PDB entry 3FFD | X-ray diffraction, 2.00 A resolution | chains A and B of the 3 polymer chains in the assembly

== Chain A ==
Name: Monoclonal antibody, heavy chain, Fab fragment
Source organism: Mus musculus
Notes: antibody fragment or engineered binder
Sequence (218 residues; numbered 1 to 218; the number before each row is that of its first residue):
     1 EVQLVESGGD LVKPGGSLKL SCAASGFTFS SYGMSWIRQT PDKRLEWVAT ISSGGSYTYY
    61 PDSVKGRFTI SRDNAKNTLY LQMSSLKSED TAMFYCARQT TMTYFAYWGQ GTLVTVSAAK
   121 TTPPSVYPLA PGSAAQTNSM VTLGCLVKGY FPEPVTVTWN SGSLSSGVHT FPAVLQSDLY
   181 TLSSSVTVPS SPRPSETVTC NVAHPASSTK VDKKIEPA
Not modelled in the structure: 132-139
Cystine bridges: C22-C96, C145-C200

== Chain B ==
Name: Monoclonal antibody, light chain, Fab fragment
Source organism: Mus musculus
Notes: antibody fragment or engineered binder
Sequence (220 residues; numbered 1 to 220; the number before each row is that of its first residue):
     1 QLVLTQSSSA SFSLGASAKL TCTLSSQHST YTIEWYQQQP LKPPKYVMDL KQDGSHSTGD
    61 GIPDRFSGSS SGADRYLSIS NIQPEDEAMY ICGVGDTIKE QFVYVFGGGT KVTVLGEPKS
   121 TPTLTVFPPS SEELKENKAT LVCLISNFSP SGVTVAWKAN GTPITQGVDT SNPTKEGNKF
   181 MASSFLHLTS DQWRSHNSFT CQVTHEGDTV EKSLSPAECL
Not modelled in the structure: 218-220
Cystine bridges: C22-C92, C143-C201

== Interface between chain A and chain B ==
Pairs across the interface (68):
  I37(A) with F106(B), hydrophobic
  Q39(A) with Q38(B), hydrogen bond
  K43(A) with K111(B)
  R44(A) with F106(B), hydrogen bond (side chain-backbone); G107(B); G108(B)
  L45(A) with F106(B)
  W47(A) with F102(B), hydrophobic; Y104(B); F106(B)
  Y59(A) with E100(B); F102(B), hydrophobic
  Y95(A) with Q38(B); P43(B), hydrophobic; P44(B)
  M102(A) with D49(B)
  T103(A) with E34(B); Y46(B); D49(B), hydrogen bond
  Y104(A) with E34(B); F102(B), hydrophobic; Y104(B), hydrophobic
  F105(A) with Y36(B); Y46(B); Y104(B), hydrophobic
  A106(A) with Y46(B)
  Y107(A) with D60(B)
  W108(A) with Y36(B), hydrophobic; P44(B)
  G109(A) with P43(B)
  Q110(A) with P43(B)
  Y127(A) with S130(B); E133(B); E136(B), hydrogen bond
  P128(A) with S130(B); E132(B)
  L129(A) with F127(B), hydrophobic; P128(B); V142(B), hydrophobic
  A130(A) with F127(B); P128(B)
  P131(A) with F127(B)
  T142(A) with T125(B); F127(B)
  L143(A) with F127(B)
  G144(A) with F127(B)
  L146(A) with T140(B); V142(B), hydrophobic; F185(B), hydrophobic
  K148(A) with E133(B), salt bridge
  H169(A) with E176(B), salt bridge
  T170(A) with M181(B)
  F171(A) with L144(B), hydrophobic; I145(B); M181(B), hydrophobic; A182(B); S183(B)
  P172(A) with S171(B); T174(B)
  V174(A) with D169(B); T170(B); S171(B)
  Q176(A) with D169(B)
  S183(A) with V142(B); L144(B); F185(B)
  S185(A) with L144(B)
  K213(A) with E132(B), salt bridge
Also at the interface, not in a pair above, chain A (42 interface residues in all): E46, T50, Y60, D62, T181, L182
Also at the interface, not in a pair above, chain B (44 interface residues in all): L41, K42, K45, S57, I91, G95, Q101, V103, K138

== Summary ==
42 residues of chain A face 44 of chain B across their interface; the contacts include 4 hydrogen bonds and 3
salt bridges. Polar pairs include K148(A)-E133(B), H169(A)-E176(B) and K213(A)-E132(B).
Here chain A is Monoclonal antibody, heavy chain, Fab fragment and chain B is Monoclonal antibody, light
chain, Fab fragment, both from Mus musculus. Entry 3FFD (Structure of parathyroid hormone-related protein
complexed to a neutralizing monoclonal antibody) was determined by X-ray diffraction.
